5YVM - chain A; structure by X-ray diffraction, 2.12 A resolution.

== Chain A ==
Name: alcohol dehydrogenase
From: candidate divison MSBL1 archaeon SCGC-AAA259E19
UniProt: A0A133UP32 (A0A133UP32_9EURY); residues 1-400 here = UniProt positions 1-400
Chain sequence (409 residues; row label = number of the first residue in the row; numbers below 1 keep their minus sign (Met-8 is residue -8)):
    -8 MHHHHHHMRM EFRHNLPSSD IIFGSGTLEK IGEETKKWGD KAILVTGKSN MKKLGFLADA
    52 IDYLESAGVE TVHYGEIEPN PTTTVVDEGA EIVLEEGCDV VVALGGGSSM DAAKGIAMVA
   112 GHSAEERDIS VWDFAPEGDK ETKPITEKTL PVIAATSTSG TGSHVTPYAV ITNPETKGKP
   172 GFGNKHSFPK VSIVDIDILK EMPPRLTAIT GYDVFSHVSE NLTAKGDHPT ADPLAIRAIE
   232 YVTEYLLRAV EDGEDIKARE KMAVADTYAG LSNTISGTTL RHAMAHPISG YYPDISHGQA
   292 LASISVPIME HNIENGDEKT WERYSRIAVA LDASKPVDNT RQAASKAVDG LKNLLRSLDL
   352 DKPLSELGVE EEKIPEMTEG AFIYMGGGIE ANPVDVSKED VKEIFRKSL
Unresolved in the structure: -8 to -3
Differences from the reference sequence: initiating methionine (-8); expression tag (-7 to 0)
Ion coordination: Mn2+: Asp204, His208, His273, His288 (together with 5,6-dihydroxy-NADP)
Residues lining bound ligands: 5,6-dihydroxy-NADP (NZQ): Gly38, Lys39, Ser40, Asn41, Met42, Leu45, Ile68, Pro70, Asn71, Pro72, Gly97, Gly98, Ser99, Ser100, Asp102, Lys105, Ser148, Thr149, Thr152, Ser154, Thr157, Tyr159, Ala160, Val161, Lys170, Ile189, Leu190, Glu192, Met193, Pro194, Leu197, Thr201, Asp204, His208, His273, His277, His288

== In short ==
Ligands of chain A: 5,6-dihydroxy-NADP. The Mn2+ site is built by Asp204, His208, His273 and His288.
Chain A is alcohol dehydrogenase (candidate divison MSBL1 archaeon SCGC-AAA259E19); the structure, Crystal
Structure of the archaeal halo-thermophilic Red Sea brine pool alcohol dehydrogenase ADH/D1 bound to NZQ, was
determined by X-ray diffraction together with 5YVR and 5YVS from the same study.
